Entry 7RM4 (X-ray diffraction, 3.33 A resolution); this record covers chains A and C of the 5 polymer chains in the assembly.

# Chain A
Molecule: HLA class I histocompatibility antigen, A alpha chain
Organism: Homo sapiens
UniProt: P04439 (HLAA_HUMAN); residues 1-275 here correspond to UniProt positions 25-299 (UniProt number = residue number + 24)
Amino-acid sequence (275 residues; numbered 1 to 275; the number before each row is that of its first residue):
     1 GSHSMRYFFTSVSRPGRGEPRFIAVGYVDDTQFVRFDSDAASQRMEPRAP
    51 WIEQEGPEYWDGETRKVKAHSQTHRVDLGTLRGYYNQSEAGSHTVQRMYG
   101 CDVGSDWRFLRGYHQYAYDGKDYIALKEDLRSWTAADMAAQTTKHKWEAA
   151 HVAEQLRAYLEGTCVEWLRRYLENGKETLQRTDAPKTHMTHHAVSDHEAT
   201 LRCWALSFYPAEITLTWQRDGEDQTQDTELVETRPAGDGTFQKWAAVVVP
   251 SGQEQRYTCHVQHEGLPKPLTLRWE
Cystine bridges: C101-C164, C203-C259
Differences from the reference sequence: conflict G62 (Gln86 in P04439), K66 (Asn90 in P04439), H70 (Gln94 in P04439), H74 (Asp98 in P04439), V95 (Ile119 in P04439), R97 (Ile121 in P04439), W107 (Gly131 in P04439), H114 (Arg138 in P04439), Y116 (Asp140 in P04439), K127 (Asn151 in P04439), T142 (Ile166 in P04439), H145 (Arg169 in P04439), V152 (Glu176 in P04439), E161 (Asp185 in P04439), A184 (Pro208 in P04439), A193 (Pro217 in P04439), V194 (Ile218 in P04439), S207 (Gly231 in P04439), Q253 (Glu277 in P04439)
Curated features (UniProtKB/Swiss-Prot):
  - region: E275 (Connecting peptide)
  - binding site (a peptide antigen): Y7, T73, Y84, T143, K146, Y159, Y171
  - modified residue: Y59 (Sulfotyrosine)
  - glycosylation: N86 (N-linked (GlcNAc...) asparagine)

# Chain C
Molecule: Cellular tumor antigen p53 peptide
Organism: Homo sapiens
UniProt: P04637 (P53_HUMAN); residues 1-9 here correspond to UniProt positions 168-176 (UniProt number = residue number + 167)
Amino-acid sequence (9 residues; row label = number of the first residue in the row):
     1 HMTEVVRHC
Differences from the reference sequence: engineered mutation H8 (Arg175 in P04637)
Curated features (UniProtKB/Swiss-Prot):
  - binding site (Zn(2+)): C9

# Interface between chain A and chain C
Contacting residue pairs (37):
  M5(A) - H1(C)
  Y7(A) - H1(C)  hydrogen bond (side chain-backbone)
  Y7(A) - M2(C)  hydrogen bond (side chain-backbone)
  F9(A) - M2(C)  hydrophobic
  M45(A) - M2(C)  hydrophobic
  E63(A) - H1(C)
  E63(A) - M2(C)  hydrogen bond (side chain-backbone)
  R65(A) - E4(C)  salt bridge
  K66(A) - H1(C)
  K66(A) - M2(C)
  K66(A) - T3(C)
  K66(A) - E4(C)
  V67(A) - M2(C)
  H70(A) - T3(C)
  H70(A) - V6(C)
  T73(A) - V6(C)
  T73(A) - R7(C)
  V76(A) - H8(C)
  D77(A) - H8(C)
  D77(A) - C9(C)  hydrogen bond (side chain-backbone)
  T80(A) - C9(C)
  Y84(A) - C9(C)  hydrogen bond (side chain-backbone)
  R97(A) - R7(C)
  Y99(A) - M2(C)
  Y99(A) - T3(C)  hydrogen bond (side chain-backbone)
  T143(A) - C9(C)  hydrogen bond (side chain-backbone)
  K146(A) - C9(C)
  W147(A) - R7(C)
  W147(A) - H8(C)  hydrogen bond (side chain-backbone)
  Q155(A) - V5(C)
  L156(A) - V5(C)
  Y159(A) - H1(C)  hydrogen bond (side chain-backbone)
  Y159(A) - M2(C)
  Y159(A) - T3(C)  hydrogen bond (side chain-backbone)
  T163(A) - H1(C)
  W167(A) - H1(C)  hydrogen bond
  Y171(A) - H1(C)  hydrogen bond (side chain-backbone)
Other interface residues (no listed pair), chain A (32 interface residues in all): Y59, A69, Q72, L81, Y116, A150, V152

# Overview
The interface between chain A and chain C involves 32 residues on one side and 9 on the other, with 12
hydrogen bonds and 1 salt bridge. Among the polar pairs are R65(A)-E4(C), Y7(A)-H1(C) and Y7(A)-M2(C).
Chain A is HLA class I histocompatibility antigen, A alpha chain and chain C is Cellular tumor antigen p53
peptide, both from Homo sapiens; the structure, Neoantigen p53R175H-specific TCR 6-11 binds to
p53R175H-HLA-A2, was determined by X-ray diffraction.
